PDB entry 7PY0 | electron microscopy, 4.50 A resolution (low resolution: residue-level contacts below are approximate; hydrogen-bond / salt-bridge calls are withheld) | chains R and C of the 9 polymer chains in the assembly

== Chain R ==
Molecule: 14-nt RNA strand
Sequence (14 nucleotides; row label = number of the first residue in the row):
     1 GAGUCCGCGG CGCG
Unresolved in the structure: 1-3
Metal / ion sites: Mg2+: G14 (shared with 2 residues of chain D)

== Chain C ==
Protein: DNA-directed RNA polymerase subunit beta
Organism: Escherichia coli
Notes: EC 2.7.7.6
UniProtKB: P0A8V4 (RPOB_ECO57); residues 1-1342 here = UniProt positions 1-1342
Amino-acid sequence (1342 residues; numbered 1 to 1342; the number before each row is that of its first residue):
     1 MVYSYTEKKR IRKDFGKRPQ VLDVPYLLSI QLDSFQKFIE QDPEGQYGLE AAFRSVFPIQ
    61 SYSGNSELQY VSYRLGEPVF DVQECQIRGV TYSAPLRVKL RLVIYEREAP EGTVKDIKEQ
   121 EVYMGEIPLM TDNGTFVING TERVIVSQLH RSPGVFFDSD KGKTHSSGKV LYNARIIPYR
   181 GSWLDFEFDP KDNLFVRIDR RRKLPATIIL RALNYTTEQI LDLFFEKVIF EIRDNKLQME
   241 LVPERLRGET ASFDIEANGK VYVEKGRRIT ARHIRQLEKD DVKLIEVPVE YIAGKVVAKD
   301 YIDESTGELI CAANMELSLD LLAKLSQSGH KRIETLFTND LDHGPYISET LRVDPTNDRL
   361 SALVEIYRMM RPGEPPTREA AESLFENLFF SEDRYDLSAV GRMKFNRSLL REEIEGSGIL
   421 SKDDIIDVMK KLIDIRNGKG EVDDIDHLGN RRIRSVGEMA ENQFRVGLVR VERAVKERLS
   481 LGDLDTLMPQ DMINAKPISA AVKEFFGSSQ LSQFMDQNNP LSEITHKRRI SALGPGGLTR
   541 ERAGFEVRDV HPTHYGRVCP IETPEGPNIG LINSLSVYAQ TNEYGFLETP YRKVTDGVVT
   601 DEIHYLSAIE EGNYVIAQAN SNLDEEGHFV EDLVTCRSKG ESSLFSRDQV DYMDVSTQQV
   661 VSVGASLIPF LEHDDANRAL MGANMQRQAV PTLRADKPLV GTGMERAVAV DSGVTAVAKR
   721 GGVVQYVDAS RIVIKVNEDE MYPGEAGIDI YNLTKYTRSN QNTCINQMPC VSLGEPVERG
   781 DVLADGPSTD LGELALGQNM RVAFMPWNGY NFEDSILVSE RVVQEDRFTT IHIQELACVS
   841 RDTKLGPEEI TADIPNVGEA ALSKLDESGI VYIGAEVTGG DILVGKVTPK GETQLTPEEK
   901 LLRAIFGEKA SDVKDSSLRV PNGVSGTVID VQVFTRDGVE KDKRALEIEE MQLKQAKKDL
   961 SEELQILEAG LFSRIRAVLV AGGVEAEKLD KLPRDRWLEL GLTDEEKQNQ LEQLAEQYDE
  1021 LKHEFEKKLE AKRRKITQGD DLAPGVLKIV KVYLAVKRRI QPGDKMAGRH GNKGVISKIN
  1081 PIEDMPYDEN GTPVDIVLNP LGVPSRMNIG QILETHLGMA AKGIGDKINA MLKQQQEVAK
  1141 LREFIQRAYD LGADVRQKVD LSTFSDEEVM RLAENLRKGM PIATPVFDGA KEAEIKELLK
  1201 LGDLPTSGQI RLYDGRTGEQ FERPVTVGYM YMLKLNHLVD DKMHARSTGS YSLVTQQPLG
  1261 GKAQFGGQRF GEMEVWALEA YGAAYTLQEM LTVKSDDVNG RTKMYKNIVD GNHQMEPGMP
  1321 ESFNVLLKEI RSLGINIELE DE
Unresolved in the structure: 1, 908-911
Swiss-Prot annotation at these positions:
  - modified residue (N6-acetyllysine): Lys1022, Lys1200

== Chain R / chain C interface ==
Residue-residue contacts (13; chain R residue first):
  U4(R) with Gln1264(C)
  C6(R) with Leu1259(C)
  G9(R) with Gln510(C)
  G10(R) with Gln510(C); Gln513(C)
  C11(R) with Arg540(C)
  G12(R) with Pro564(C); Gln688(C); His1237(C)
  C13(R) with Glu565(C); Gln688(C)
  G14(R) with Met685(C); Lys1073(C)
Other interface residues (no listed pair), chain C (15 interface residues in all): Leu533, Asn568, Arg687, Ser1252

== Overview ==
8 residues of chain R and 15 residues of chain C are in contact.
Chain R is a 14-nt RNA strand and chain C is DNA-directed RNA polymerase subunit beta (Escherichia coli); the
structure, CryoEM structure of E.coli RNA polymerase elongation complex bound to NusG (NusG-EC in
more-swiveled conformation), was determined by electron microscopy, deposited together with 7PY1, 7PY3, 7PY5,
7PY6, 7PY7, 7PY8 and 4 further entries.
